Entry 8DOV (X-ray diffraction, 2.10 A resolution); this record covers chains A and J of the 6 polymer chains in the assembly.

== Chain A ==
Molecule: Hemoglobin subunit alpha
Organism: Homo sapiens
Notes: fragment: Shr_HID2
Reference sequence: P69905 (HBA_HUMAN); residues 1-141 here correspond to UniProt positions 2-142 (UniProt number = residue number + 1)
Amino-acid sequence (141 residues; row label = number of the first residue in the row):
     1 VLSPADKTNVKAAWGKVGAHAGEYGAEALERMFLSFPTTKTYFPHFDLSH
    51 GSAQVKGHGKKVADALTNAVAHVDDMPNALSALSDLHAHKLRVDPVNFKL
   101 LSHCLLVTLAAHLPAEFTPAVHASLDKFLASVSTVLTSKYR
Unresolved in the structure: 141
Swiss-Prot annotation at these positions:
  - binding site (O2): His-58
  - binding site (heme b): His-87
  - site: Thr-8, Asn-9 (Microbial infection: Cleavage), Lys-11 (Not glycated), Ala-13, Trp-14 (Microbial infection: Cleavage), Tyr-24, Gly-25 (Microbial infection: Cleavage), Leu-29, Glu-30 (Microbial infection: Cleavage), His-45, Phe-46 (Microbial infection: Cleavage), Asp-47, Leu-48 (Microbial infection: Cleavage), Ser-52, Ala-53 (Microbial infection: Cleavage), Val-55, Lys-56 (Microbial infection: Cleavage), Lys-56 (Not glycated), Gly-59, Lys-60 (Microbial infection: Cleavage), Lys-60 (Not glycated), Lys-90 (Not glycated), Leu-91, Arg-92 (Microbial infection: Cleavage), Lys-99 (Not glycated), Leu-106, Val-107 (Microbial infection: Cleavage), Thr-108, Leu-109 (Microbial infection: Cleavage), Val-121, His-122 (Microbial infection: Cleavage), Ser-133, Thr-134 (Microbial infection: Cleavage)
  - modified residue: Ser-3 (Phosphoserine), Lys-7 (N6-succinyllysine), Thr-8 (Phosphothreonine), Lys-11 (N6-succinyllysine), Lys-16 (N6-acetyllysine), Tyr-24 (Phosphotyrosine), Ser-35 (Phosphoserine), Lys-40 (N6-succinyllysine), Ser-49 (Phosphoserine), Ser-102 (Phosphoserine), Thr-108 (Phosphothreonine), Ser-124 (Phosphoserine), Ser-131 (Phosphoserine), Thr-134 (Phosphothreonine), Thr-137 (Phosphothreonine), Ser-138 (Phosphoserine)
  - glycosylation (N-linked (Glc) (glycation) lysine): Lys-7, Lys-16, Lys-40, Lys-61
Metal / ion sites: heme Fe near His-87 (its only coordinating residue here)
Small-molecule neighbours: heme (HEM): Met-32, Thr-39, Tyr-42, Phe-43, His-45, Phe-46, His-58, Lys-61, Val-62, Ala-65, Leu-66, Leu-83, Leu-86, His-87, Leu-91, Val-93, Asn-97, Phe-98, Leu-101, Leu-105, Val-132, Leu-136

== Chain J ==
Molecule: Heme-binding protein Shr
Organism: Streptococcus pyogenes
Reference sequence: B0LFQ8 (B0LFQ8_STRPY); residues 175-285 here = UniProt positions 175-285
Amino-acid sequence (112 residues; each row starts with the number of its first residue):
   174 SNLSLITKLSQEDGAILFPEIDRYSDNKQIKALTQQITKVTVNGTVYKDL
   224 ISDSVKDTNGWVSNMTGLHLGTKAFKDGENTIVISSKGFEDVTITVTKKD
   274 GQIHFVSAKQKQ
Differences from the reference sequence: expression tag (174)
Small-molecule neighbours: heme (HEM): Arg-196, Tyr-197, Gln-208, Asn-237, Met-238
From the paper describing this entry:
  - binding site for heme: Arg-196, Tyr-197
  - mutagenesis - R196A, Y197A, M238A: decreased binding to Hb

== How chain A and chain J interact ==
Pairs across the interface - 14 pairs, chain A then chain J:
  His-45(A) / Gln-208(J)
  Gly-57(A) / Ile-224(J)
  Lys-60(A) / Leu-223(J)
  Lys-60(A) / Ile-224(J)
  Lys-60(A) / Ser-225(J)
  Lys-60(A) / Asp-226(J)  salt bridge
  Lys-61(A) / Arg-196(J)
  Lys-61(A) / Ile-224(J)
  Asp-64(A) / Ser-225(J)  hydrogen bond
  Asp-64(A) / Asp-226(J)
  Ala-82(A) / Met-238(J)
  Leu-83(A) / Met-238(J)
  Leu-86(A) / Tyr-197(J)  hydrophobic
  Lys-90(A) / Tyr-197(J)
Interface residues without a listed pair, chain A (10 interface residues in all): Leu-91
Interface residues without a listed pair, chain J (10 interface residues in all): Asp-199, Ser-236
The authors on this interface:
  - residue pairs: Ala-82(A)/Met-238(J) (hydrophobic contact), Leu-83(A)/Met-238(J) (hydrophobic contact), Leu-86(A)/Tyr-197(J) (hydrophobic contact), Leu-86(A)/Met-238(J) (hydrophobic contact)

== Summary ==
Chain A and chain J each contribute 10 residues to their interface, with 1 hydrogen bond and 1 salt bridge.
Among the polar pairs are Lys-60(A)/Asp-226(J) and Asp-64(A)/Ser-225(J). The paper describes hydrophobic
contacts between Ala-82(A) and Met-238(J), Leu-83(A) and Met-238(J) and Leu-86(A) and Tyr-197(J) among others.
The paper reports a binding site for heme at Arg-196(J) and Tyr-197(J); R196A, Y197A and M238A of chain J
reduce binding to Hb.
Here chain A is Hemoglobin subunit alpha (Homo sapiens) and chain J is Heme-binding protein Shr (Streptococcus
pyogenes). Entry 8DOV (Crystal structure of the Shr Hemoglobin Interacting Domain 2 (HID2) in complex with
Hemoglobin) was determined by X-ray diffraction.
